Entry 6BR1 (X-ray diffraction, 2.30 A resolution); this record covers chains C and E of the 6 polymer chains in the assembly.

# Chain C
Molecule: Tubulin alpha-1B chain
From: Sus scrofa
UniProt: Q2XVP4 (TBA1B_PIG); residues 1-450 here = UniProt positions 1-450
Amino-acid sequence (450 residues; each row starts with the number of its first residue):
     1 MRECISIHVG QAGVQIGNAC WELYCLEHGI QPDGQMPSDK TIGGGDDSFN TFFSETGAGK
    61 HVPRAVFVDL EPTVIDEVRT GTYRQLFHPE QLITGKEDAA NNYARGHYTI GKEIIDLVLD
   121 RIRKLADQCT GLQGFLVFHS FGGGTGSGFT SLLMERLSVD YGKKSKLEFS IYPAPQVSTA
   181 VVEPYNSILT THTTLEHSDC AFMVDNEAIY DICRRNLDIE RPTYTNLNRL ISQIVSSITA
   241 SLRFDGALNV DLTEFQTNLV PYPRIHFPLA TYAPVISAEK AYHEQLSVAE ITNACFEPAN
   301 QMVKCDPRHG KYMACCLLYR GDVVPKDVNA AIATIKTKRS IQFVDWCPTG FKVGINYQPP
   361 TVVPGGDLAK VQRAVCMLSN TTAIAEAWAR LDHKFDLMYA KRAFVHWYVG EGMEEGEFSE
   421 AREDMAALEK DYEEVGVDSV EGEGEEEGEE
Disordered / not traced: 441-450
Metal / ion sites: Ca2+: Asp39, Thr41, Gly44, Glu55
Small-molecule neighbours:
  - E3Y (2-chloro-4-(6-methoxy-3,4-dihydroquinolin-1(2H)-yl)pyrido[2,3-d]pyrimidine): Asn101, Thr179, Ala180, Val181
  - GTP (guanosine-5'-triphosphate): Gly10, Gln11, Ala12, Gln15, Ile16, Asp69, Asp98, Ala99, Ala100, Asn101, Ser140, Gly142, Gly143, Gly144, Thr145, Gly146, Ile171, Pro173, Val177, Ser178, Thr179, Glu183, Asn206, Tyr224, Leu227, Asn228, Ile231
Curated features (UniProtKB/Swiss-Prot):
  - motif: Met1 to Cys4 (MREC motif)
  - active site: Glu254
  - binding site (GTP): Gly10, Gln11, Ala12, Gln15, Glu71, Ala99, Ser140, Gly143, Gly144, Thr145, Gly146, Thr179, Glu183, Asn206, Tyr224, Asn228, Leu252
  - binding site (Mg(2+)): Glu71
  - modified residue: Lys40 (N6,N6,N6-trimethyllysine), Ser48 (Phosphoserine), Ser232 (Phosphoserine), Tyr282 (3'-nitrotyrosine), Arg339 (Omega-N-methylarginine), Ser439 (Phosphoserine), Glu443 (5-glutamyl polyglutamate), Glu445 (5-glutamyl polyglutamate)
  - cross-link (Glycyl lysine isopeptide (Lys-Gly)): Lys326 (interchain with G-Cter in ubiquitin), Lys370 (interchain with G-Cter in ubiquitin)

# Chain E
Molecule: Stathmin-4
From: Homo sapiens
UniProt: Q9H169 (STMN4_HUMAN); residues 5-145 here correspond to UniProt positions 49-189 (UniProt number = residue number + 44)
Amino-acid sequence (143 residues; row label = number of the first residue in the row):
     3 MADMEVIELN KCTSGQSFEV ILKPPSFDGV PEFNASLPRR RDPSLEEIQK KLEAAEERRK
    63 YQEAELLKHL AEKREHEREV IQKAIEENNN FIKMAKEKLA QKMESNKENR EAHLAAMLER
   123 LQEKDKHAEE VRKNKELKEE ASR
Disordered / not traced: 3-5, 29-43, 142-145
Construct notes: expression tag (3-4)
Curated features (UniProtKB/Swiss-Prot):
  - modified residue: Ser46 (Phosphoserine)

# Interface between chain C and chain E
Residue-residue contacts (31):
  His107(C) with Lys104(E); Met105(E)
  Tyr108(C) with Lys104(E); Met105(E), hydrophobic; Asn108(E)
  Thr109(C) with Arg112(E)
  Lys112(C) with Met105(E)
  Glu155(C) with Lys100(E), salt bridge; Leu101(E); Lys104(E), salt bridge
  Arg156(C) with Leu101(E)
  Ser158(C) with Phe93(E); Ile94(E)
  Val159(C) with Ile94(E); Lys98(E)
  Gly162(C) with Ile94(E)
  Lys163(C) with Asn90(E); Phe93(E)
  Thr193(C) with Lys104(E)
  Glu196(C) with Phe93(E)
  His197(C) with Phe93(E); Lys100(E)
  Val409(C) with His115(E)
  Glu411(C) with Asn108(E), hydrogen bond (backbone-side chain); Arg112(E), salt bridge
  Gly412(C) with Asn108(E), hydrogen bond (backbone-side chain); Asn111(E), hydrogen bond (backbone-side chain); Arg112(E)
  Met413(C) with Asn108(E)
  Glu414(C) with Ser107(E), hydrogen bond; Asn111(E), hydrogen bond
Other interface residues (no listed pair), chain C (21 interface residues in all): Leu152, Gly410, Glu417
Other interface residues (no listed pair), chain E (14 interface residues in all): Ala97

# Overview
The interface between chain C and chain E involves 21 residues on one side and 14 on the other; the contacts
include 5 hydrogen bonds and 3 salt bridges. Among the polar pairs are Glu155(C)-Lys100(E),
Glu155(C)-Lys104(E) and Glu411(C)-Arg112(E). Chain C binds GTP and compound E3Y.
Chain C is Tubulin alpha-1B chain (Sus scrofa) and chain E is Stathmin-4 (Homo sapiens); the structure,
Tubulin-RB3_SLD-TTL in complex with heterocyclic pyrimidine compound 4a, was determined by X-ray diffraction
(same publication as 6BRF, 6BRY and 6BS2).
